6K7X - chains D and E of the 16 polymer chains in the assembly; structure by electron microscopy, 3.27 A resolution.

[Chain D]
Protein: Calcium uniporter protein, mitochondrial
Organism: Homo sapiens
UniProtKB: Q8NE86 (MCU_HUMAN); numbering as in UniProt (aligned over 73-348)
Amino-acid sequence (276 residues; each row starts with the number of its first residue):
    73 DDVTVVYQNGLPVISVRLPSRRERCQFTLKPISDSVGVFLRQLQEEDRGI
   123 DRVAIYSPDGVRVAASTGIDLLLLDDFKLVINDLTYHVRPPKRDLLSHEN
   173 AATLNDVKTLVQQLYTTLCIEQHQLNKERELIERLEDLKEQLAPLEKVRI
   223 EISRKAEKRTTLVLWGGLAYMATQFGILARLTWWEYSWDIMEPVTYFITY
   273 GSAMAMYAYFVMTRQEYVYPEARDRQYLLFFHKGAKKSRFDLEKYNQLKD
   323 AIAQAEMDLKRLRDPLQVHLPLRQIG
Disordered / not traced: 346-348
Ion coordination: Ca2+: Glu264 (shared with 1 residue of chain A; 1 residue of chain B; 1 residue of chain C)
Small-molecule neighbours:
  - PLX ((9R,11S)-9-({[(1S)-1-hydroxyhexadecyl]oxy}methyl)-2,2-dimethyl-5,7,10-trioxa-2lambda~5~-aza-6lambda~5~-phosphaoctacosane-6,6,11-triol), molecule 1: Leu234, Val235, Leu236, Gly238, Gly239, Tyr242, Met243, Ser274, Ala277, Met278, Tyr281, Tyr289, Val290, Tyr291, Ala294, Gln298
  - PLX, molecule 2: Tyr242, Val266, Phe269, Ile270, Gly273, Ser274
  - PLX, molecule 3: Ala275, Tyr279, Phe282, Glu288
Reported in the primary citation:
  - binding site for cardiolipin: Arg297

[Chain E]
Protein: Essential MCU regulator, mitochondrial
Organism: Homo sapiens
UniProtKB: Q9H4I9 (EMRE_HUMAN); residues 48-101 here = UniProt positions 48-101
Amino-acid sequence (54 residues; row label = number of the first residue in the row):
    48 VIVTRSGAILPKPVKMSFGLLRVFSIVIPFLYVGTLISKNFAALLEEHDI
    98 FVPE

[How chain D and chain E interact]
Residue-residue contacts - 22 pairs, chain D then chain E:
  Trp237(D) - Arg69(E)
  Trp237(D) - Val70(E)  hydrophobic
  Trp237(D) - Ile73(E)  hydrophobic
  Leu240(D) - Ile73(E)  hydrophobic
  Ala241(D) - Phe77(E)  hydrophobic
  Ala244(D) - Val74(E)
  Ala244(D) - Leu78(E)
  Thr245(D) - Phe77(E)
  Thr245(D) - Gly81(E)
  Phe247(D) - Leu78(E)  hydrophobic
  Gly248(D) - Leu78(E)
  Gly248(D) - Gly81(E)
  Gly248(D) - Thr82(E)
  Ile249(D) - Gly81(E)  hydrogen bond (backbone-backbone)
  Ile249(D) - Ser85(E)
  Arg252(D) - Thr82(E)
  Arg252(D) - Ser85(E)
  Arg252(D) - Lys86(E)
  Leu253(D) - Ser85(E)
  Glu257(D) - Ala89(E)
  Tyr258(D) - Phe98(E)  hydrophobic
  Tyr258(D) - Pro100(E)  hydrophobic
Also at the interface, not in a pair above, chain D (13 interface residues in all): Ile262
Also at the interface, not in a pair above, chain E (16 interface residues in all): Met63, Ile84, Leu92

[Overview]
Chain D and chain E form an interface of 13 and 16 residues respectively; the contacts include 1 hydrogen
bond. The hydrogen-bonded pair Ile249(D)-Gly81(E) is a backbone contact. Bound to chain D: 3 copies of
compound PLX. The paper reports a binding site for cardiolipin at Arg297(D).
Here chain D is Calcium uniporter protein, mitochondrial and chain E is Essential MCU regulator,
mitochondrial, both from Homo sapiens. Entry 6K7X (Human MCU-EMRE complex) was determined by electron
microscopy (same publication as 6K7Y).
